Entry 6CNF (electron microscopy, 4.50 A resolution (low resolution: residue-level contacts below are approximate; hydrogen-bond / salt-bridge calls are withheld)); this record covers chains S and Y of the 21 polymer chains in the assembly.

[Chain S]
Protein: Transcription factor TFIIIB component B''
Organism: Saccharomyces cerevisiae (strain ATCC 204508 / S288c)
Reference sequence: P46678 (TFC5_YEAST); the construct has insertions or renumbered stretches relative to UniProt, so the offset changes along the chain: -39 to 276 = UniProt 1-316; 360-594 = UniProt 360-594
Amino-acid sequence (594 residues; each row starts with the number of its first residue; note: 40 numbers in that range are skipped by the numbering (no residue carries them; nothing is unmodelled there); numbers below 1 keep their minus sign (Met-39 is residue -39); X marks 43 residues of unknown identity (built as UNK)):
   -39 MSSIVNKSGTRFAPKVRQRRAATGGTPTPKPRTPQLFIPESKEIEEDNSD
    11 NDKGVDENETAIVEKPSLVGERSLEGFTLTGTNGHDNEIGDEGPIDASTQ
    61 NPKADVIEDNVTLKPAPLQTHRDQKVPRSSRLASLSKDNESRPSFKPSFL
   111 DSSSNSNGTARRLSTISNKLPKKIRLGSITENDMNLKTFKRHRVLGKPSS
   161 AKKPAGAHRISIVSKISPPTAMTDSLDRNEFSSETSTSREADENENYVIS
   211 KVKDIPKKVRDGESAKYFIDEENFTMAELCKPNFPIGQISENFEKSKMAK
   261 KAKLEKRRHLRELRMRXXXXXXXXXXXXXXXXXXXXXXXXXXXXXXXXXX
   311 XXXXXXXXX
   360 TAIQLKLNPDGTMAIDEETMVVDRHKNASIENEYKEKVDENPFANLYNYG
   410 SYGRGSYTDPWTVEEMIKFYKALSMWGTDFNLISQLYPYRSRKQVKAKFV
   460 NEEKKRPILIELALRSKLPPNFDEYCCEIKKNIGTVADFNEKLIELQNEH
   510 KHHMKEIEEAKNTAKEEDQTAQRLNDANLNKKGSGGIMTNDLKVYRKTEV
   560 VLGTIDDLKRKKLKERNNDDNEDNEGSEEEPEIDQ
Unresolved in the structure: -39 to 276, 534-594
Curated features (UniProtKB/Swiss-Prot):
  - modified residue (Phosphoserine): Ser9, Ser138

[Chain Y]
Molecule: 79-nt DNA strand
Sequence (79 nucleotides; each row starts with the number of its first residue):
     1 ACGCCTTAACCAACTTGGCCATGGAGTCATTTTATCTTGTGTCACTTTTA
    51 CAGAAAAAGTATTACTAATATATGTTGAA
Unresolved in the structure: 28-49

[How chain S and chain Y interact]
Contacting residue pairs (10; chain S residue first):
  Asn407(S) - DT73(Y)
  Asn407(S) - DG74(Y)
  Tyr408(S) - DA72(Y)
  Tyr408(S) - DT73(Y)
  Gly409(S) - DT73(Y)
  Gly409(S) - DG74(Y)
  Tyr416(S) - DT75(Y)
  Tyr416(S) - DT76(Y)
  Lys455(S) - DC65(Y)
  Lys455(S) - DT66(Y)

[In short]
Chain S and chain Y form an interface of 5 and 7 residues respectively.
Chain S is Transcription factor TFIIIB component B'' (Saccharomyces cerevisiae (strain ATCC 204508 / S288c))
and chain Y is a 79-nt DNA strand; the structure, Yeast RNA polymerase III elongation complex, was determined
by electron microscopy, deposited together with 6CNB, 6CNC and 6CND.
